1IKF - chains L and H of the 3 polymer chains in the assembly; structure by X-ray diffraction, 2.50 A resolution.

# Chain L
Protein: IGG1-kappa R45-45-11 fab (light chain)
From: Homo sapiens
Notes: antibody fragment or engineered binder
Sequence (214 residues; numbered 1 to 214; the number before each row is that of its first residue):
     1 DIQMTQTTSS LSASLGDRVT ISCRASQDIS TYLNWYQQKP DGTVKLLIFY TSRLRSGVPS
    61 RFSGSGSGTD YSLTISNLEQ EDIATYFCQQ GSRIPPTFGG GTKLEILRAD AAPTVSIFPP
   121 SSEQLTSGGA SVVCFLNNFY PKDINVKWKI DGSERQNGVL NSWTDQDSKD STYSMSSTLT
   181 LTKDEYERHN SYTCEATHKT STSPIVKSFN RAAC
Disulfides: Cys23-Cys88, Cys134-Cys194

# Chain H
Protein: IGG1-kappa R45-45-11 fab (heavy chain)
From: Homo sapiens
Notes: antibody fragment or engineered binder
Sequence (228 residues; each row starts with the number of its first residue):
     1 EVKLVESGGG LVQPGGSLKL SCATSGFTFS DYYMYWVRQN SEKRLEWVAF ISNGGGSAFY
    61 ADIVKGRFTI SRDNAKNTLY LQMSRLKSED TAMYYCTRHT LYDTLYGNYP VWFADWGQGT
   121 LVTVSAAKTT PPSVYPLAPG SAAQTNSMVT LGCLVKGYFP EPVTVTWNSG SLSSGVHTFP
   181 AVLQSDLYTL SSSVTVPSSS RPSETVTCNV AHPASSTKVD KKIVPRDC
Disulfides: Cys22-Cys96, Cys153-Cys208

# How chain L and chain H interact
Pairs across the interface (71):
  Tyr32(L) with Tyr109(H)
  Leu33(L) with Tyr109(H), hydrogen bond (backbone-side chain)
  Asn34(L) with Tyr109(H), hydrogen bond
  Tyr36(L) with Phe113(H); Trp116(H)
  Gln38(L) with Gln39(H), hydrogen bond; Tyr95(H), hydrogen bond
  Gly42(L) with Tyr95(H), hydrogen bond (backbone-side chain)
  Val44(L) with Trp116(H)
  Leu46(L) with Tyr102(H); Val111(H), hydrophobic
  Phe49(L) with Tyr102(H), hydrophobic; Tyr109(H), hydrophobic; Val111(H), hydrophobic
  Tyr50(L) with Thr104(H); Tyr109(H), hydrogen bond (backbone-side chain)
  Arg53(L) with Asp103(H), hydrogen bond (side chain-backbone); Thr104(H)
  Arg55(L) with Tyr102(H); Ala114(H), hydrogen bond (side chain-backbone); Asp115(H), salt bridge
  Phe87(L) with Gln39(H); Lys43(H); Leu45(H), hydrophobic
  Gln89(L) with Phe113(H)
  Ile94(L) with Phe59(H), hydrophobic
  Pro95(L) with Trp47(H), hydrophobic
  Pro96(L) with Trp47(H), hydrophobic; Trp112(H); Phe113(H), hydrophobic
  Phe98(L) with Leu45(H); Phe113(H), hydrophobic
  Gly100(L) with Arg44(H)
  Ser116(L) with Thr150(H)
  Phe118(L) with Leu137(H), hydrophobic; Ala138(H); Pro139(H); Thr150(H)
  Ser121(L) with Tyr135(H); Pro136(H)
  Glu123(L) with Pro136(H); Lys221(H)
  Gln124(L) with Tyr135(H)
  Ser131(L) with Lys156(H)
  Val133(L) with Leu137(H), hydrophobic
  Phe135(L) with Leu137(H), hydrophobic; Phe179(H), hydrophobic; Ser191(H); Ser192(H); Ser193(H)
  Asn137(L) with His177(H); Ser193(H)
  Asn138(L) with His177(H)
  Leu160(L) with Val182(H), hydrophobic; Gln184(H); Thr189(H)
  Asn161(L) with Val182(H)
  Ser162(L) with Phe179(H); Pro180(H), hydrogen bond (side chain-backbone)
  Trp163(L) with Pro180(H)
  Thr164(L) with Thr178(H); Phe179(H)
  Ser174(L) with His177(H), hydrogen bond; Phe179(H)
  Met175(L) with Phe179(H)
  Ser176(L) with Phe179(H); Ser191(H), hydrogen bond
  Thr180(L) with Lys156(H), hydrogen bond
  Cys214(L) with Gly140(H); Ser141(H), hydrogen bond (backbone-backbone); Ala142(H)
Other interface residues (no listed pair), chain L (44 interface residues in all): Thr31, Pro119, Ser127, Asp167, Thr178
Other interface residues (no listed pair), chain H (42 interface residues in all): Glu46, Leu151, Gly152, Leu154

# Summary
44 residues of chain L and 42 residues of chain H are in contact, with 13 hydrogen bonds and 1 salt bridge.
Among the polar pairs are Arg55(L)-Asp115(H), Leu33(L)-Tyr109(H) and Asn34(L)-Tyr109(H).
Chain L is IGG1-kappa R45-45-11 fab (light chain) and chain H is IGG1-kappa R45-45-11 fab (heavy chain), both
from Homo sapiens; the structure, A conformation of cyclosporin A in aqueous environment revealed by the X-ray
structure of a cyclosporin-fab ..., was determined by X-ray diffraction.
